Entry 7LRI (X-ray diffraction, 3.05 A resolution); this record covers chains A and E of the 3 polymer chains in the assembly.

== Chain A ==
Molecule: Reverse transcriptase p66
Organism: Human immunodeficiency virus type 1
Notes: EC 2.7.7.49, 2.7.7.7, 3.1.26.13
UniProtKB: P03366 (POL_HV1B1); residues 1-555 here correspond to UniProt positions 600-1154 (UniProt number = residue number + 599)
Chain sequence (555 residues; numbered 1 to 555; the number before each row is that of its first residue):
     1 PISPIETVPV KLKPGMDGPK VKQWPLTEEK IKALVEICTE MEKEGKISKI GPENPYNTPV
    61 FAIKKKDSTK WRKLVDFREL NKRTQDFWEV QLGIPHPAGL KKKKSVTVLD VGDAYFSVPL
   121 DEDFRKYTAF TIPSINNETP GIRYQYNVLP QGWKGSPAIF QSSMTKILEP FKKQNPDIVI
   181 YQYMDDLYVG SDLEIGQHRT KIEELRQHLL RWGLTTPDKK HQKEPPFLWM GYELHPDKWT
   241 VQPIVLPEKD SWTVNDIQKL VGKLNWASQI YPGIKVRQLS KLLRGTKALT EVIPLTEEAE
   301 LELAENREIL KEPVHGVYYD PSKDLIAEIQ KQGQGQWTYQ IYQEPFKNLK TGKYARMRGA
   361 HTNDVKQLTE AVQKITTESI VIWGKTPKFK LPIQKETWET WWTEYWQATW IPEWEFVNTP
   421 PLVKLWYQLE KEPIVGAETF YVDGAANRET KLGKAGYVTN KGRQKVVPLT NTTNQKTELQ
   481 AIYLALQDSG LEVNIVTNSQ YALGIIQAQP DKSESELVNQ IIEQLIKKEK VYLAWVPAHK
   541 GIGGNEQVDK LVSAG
Disordered / not traced: 555
Construct notes: engineered mutation Ser280 (Cys879 in P03366), Asn498 (Asp1097 in P03366)
Bound ions: Ca2+: Asp110, Val111, Asp185 (together with dTTP)
Small-molecule neighbours: dTTP (TTP): Lys65, Arg72, Asp110, Val111, Gly112, Asp113, Ala114, Tyr115, Gln151, Met184, Asp185, Lys220
UniProt features mapped onto this chain:
  - region: Phe227 to His235 (RT 'primer grip')
  - motif: Trp398 to Trp414 (Tryptophan repeat motif)
  - binding site (Mg(2+)): Asp110, Asp185, Asp186, Asp443, Glu478, Asp549
  - site: Trp401 (Essential for RT p66/p51 heterodimerization), Trp414 (Essential for RT p66/p51 heterodimerization), Phe440, Tyr441 (Cleavage)
From the paper describing this entry:
  - catalytic residues: Asp185 (citing earlier work)

== Chain E ==
Molecule: DNA/RNA
Sequence (35 nucleotides; numbered 0 to 34; the number before each row is that of its first residue; numbering starts at 0):
     0 TACCCCCCCT TCGGTGCTTT GCACCGAAGG GGGGG
Modified positions: OMC (o2'-methylycytidine-5'-monophosphate) at position 3; OMC (o2'-methylycytidine-5'-monophosphate) at position 5
Small-molecule neighbours: dTTP (TTP): DA1, DC2, DG34

== How chain A and chain E interact ==
Contacting residue pairs (73; chain A residue first):
  Trp24(A) - DT0(E)  stacking on the base
  Phe61(A) - DT0(E)  sugar contact
  Phe61(A) - DA1(E)  sugar contact
  Leu74(A) - DA1(E)  base contact
  Val75(A) - DA1(E)  sugar contact
  Asp76(A) - DT0(E)  phosphate contact
  Asp76(A) - DA1(E)  sugar contact
  Arg78(A) - DA1(E)  phosphate contact
  Arg78(A) - DC2(E)  phosphate contact
  Asn81(A) - DC2(E)  sugar contact
  Glu89(A) - OMC_3(E)  hydrogen bond to the sugar
  Glu89(A) - DC4(E)  phosphate contact
  Gln91(A) - DC4(E)  sugar contact
  Leu92(A) - OMC_5(E)  sugar contact
  Gly93(A) - OMC_5(E)  sugar contact
  Ile94(A) - DC4(E)  base contact
  Ile94(A) - OMC_5(E)  base contact
  Ile94(A) - DG32(E)  base contact
  Asp110(A) - DG34(E)  phosphate contact
  Tyr115(A) - DG34(E)  base contact
  Gly152(A) - DA1(E)  base contact
  Gly152(A) - DC2(E)  sugar contact
  Trp153(A) - DC2(E)  sugar contact
  Lys154(A) - DC2(E)  phosphate contact
  Lys154(A) - OMC_3(E)  phosphate contact
  Pro157(A) - OMC_3(E)  sugar contact
  Gln161(A) - OMC_3(E)  base contact
  Tyr183(A) - DC4(E)  base contact
  Tyr183(A) - DG33(E)  hydrogen bond to the base
  Tyr183(A) - DG34(E)  sugar contact
  Met184(A) - DG34(E)  base contact
  Asp185(A) - DG34(E)  phosphate contact
  Asp186(A) - DG34(E)  phosphate contact
  Met230(A) - DG33(E)  sugar contact
  Met230(A) - DG34(E)  phosphate contact
  Gly231(A) - DG33(E)  phosphate contact
  Asn255(A) - DG30(E)  hydrogen bond to the phosphate
  Gln258(A) - DG29(E)  phosphate contact
  Gln258(A) - DG30(E)  sugar contact
  Lys259(A) - DG30(E)  phosphate contact
  Lys259(A) - DG31(E)  salt bridge to the phosphate
  Gly262(A) - DG31(E)  sugar contact
  Lys263(A) - DG31(E)  phosphate contact
  Lys263(A) - DG32(E)  phosphate contact
  Asn265(A) - DC7(E)  sugar contact
  Trp266(A) - DG32(E)  sugar contact
  Ser280(A) - DC8(E)  phosphate contact
  Ser280(A) - DT9(E)  phosphate contact
  Arg284(A) - DT9(E)  salt bridge to the phosphate
  Arg284(A) - DT10(E)  phosphate contact
  Gly285(A) - DT9(E)  phosphate contact
  Gly285(A) - DT10(E)  hydrogen bond to the phosphate
  Leu289(A) - DG29(E)  phosphate contact
  Lys353(A) - DC7(E)  hydrogen bond to the phosphate
  Lys353(A) - DC8(E)  salt bridge to the phosphate
  Ala355(A) - DC8(E)  phosphate contact
  Arg356(A) - DC8(E)  phosphate contact
  Arg358(A) - DC24(E)  salt bridge to the phosphate
  Gly359(A) - DC23(E)  phosphate contact
  Ala360(A) - DC23(E)  hydrogen bond to the phosphate
  His361(A) - DA22(E)  salt bridge to the phosphate
  Lys374(A) - DC7(E)  salt bridge to the phosphate
  Arg448(A) - DT19(E)  salt bridge to the phosphate
  Thr473(A) - DG20(E)  hydrogen bond to the phosphate
  Thr473(A) - DC21(E)  hydrogen bond to the phosphate
  Gln475(A) - DG20(E)  phosphate contact
  Gln475(A) - DC21(E)  sugar contact
  Lys476(A) - DC21(E)  phosphate contact
  Gln500(A) - DT17(E)  sugar contact
  Tyr501(A) - DT17(E)  base contact
  Tyr501(A) - DC21(E)  phosphate contact
  Tyr501(A) - DA22(E)  hydrogen bond to the phosphate
  Ile505(A) - DA22(E)  phosphate contact
Interface residues without a listed pair, chain A (57 interface residues in all): Ile63, Gln151, Gln242, Val276, Lys281, Leu283
Interface residues without a listed pair, chain E (24 interface residues in all): DT18

== In short ==
57 residues of chain A face 24 of chain E across their interface, with 9 hydrogen bonds, 7 salt bridges and 1
aromatic stacking contact. Among the polar pairs are Tyr183(A)-DG33(E), Glu89(A)-OMC_3(E) and
Asn255(A)-DG30(E). DTTP is bound between chain A and chain E. The paper reports the catalytic residue
Asp185(A).
Here chain A is Reverse transcriptase p66 (Human immunodeficiency virus type 1) and chain E is DNA/RNA. Entry
7LRI (Structure of HIV-1 Reverse Transcriptase in complex with DNA, dTTP, and CA(2+) ion) was determined by
X-ray diffraction together with 7LRM, 7LRX, 7LRY and 7LSK from the same study.
